Entry 3MG4 (X-ray diffraction, 3.11 A resolution); this record covers chains R and S of the 28 polymer chains in the assembly.

# Chain R
Protein: Proteasome component PUP2
Source organism: Saccharomyces cerevisiae
Notes: EC 3.4.25.1
UniProtKB: P32379 (PSA5_YEAST); the construct lacks a stretch of the UniProt sequence and is renumbered around it, so the offset changes along the chain: 9-123 = UniProt 9-123; 125-144 = UniProt 131-150; 145-202 = UniProt 152-209; 205-209 = UniProt 210-214; 2 more segments
Amino-acid sequence (242 residues; each row starts with the number of its first residue; note: 4 numbers in that range are skipped by the numbering (no residue carries them; nothing is unmodelled there); a row labelled like 123A-123G holds insertion residues (123A, then the next letters in order)):
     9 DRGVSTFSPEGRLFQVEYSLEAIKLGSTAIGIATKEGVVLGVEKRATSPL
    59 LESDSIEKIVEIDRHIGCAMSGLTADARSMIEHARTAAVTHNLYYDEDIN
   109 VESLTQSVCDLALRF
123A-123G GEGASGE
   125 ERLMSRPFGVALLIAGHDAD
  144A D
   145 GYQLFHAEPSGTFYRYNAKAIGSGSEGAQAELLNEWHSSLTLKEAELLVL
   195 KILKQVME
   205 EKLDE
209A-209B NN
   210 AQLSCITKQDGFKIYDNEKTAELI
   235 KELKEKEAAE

# Chain S
Protein: Proteasome component PRE5
Source organism: Saccharomyces cerevisiae
Notes: EC 3.4.25.1
UniProtKB: P40302 (PSA1_YEAST); the construct lacks a stretch of the UniProt sequence and is renumbered around it, so the offset changes along the chain: 4-60 = UniProt 2-58; 63-180 = UniProt 59-176; 181-204 = UniProt 181-204; 206-208 = UniProt 205-207; 1 more segments
Amino-acid sequence (233 residues; numbered 4 to 233 plus 6 insertion-coded residues; 3 numbers in that range are skipped by the numbering (no residue carries them; nothing is unmodelled there); the number before each row is that of its first residue; a row labelled like 180A-180D holds insertion residues (180A, then the next letters in order)):
     4 FRNNYDGDTVTFSPTGRLFQVEYALEAIKQGSVTVGLRSNTHAVLVALKR
    54 NADELSS
    63 YQKKIIKCDEHMGLSLAGLAPDARVLSNYLRQQCNYSSLVFNRKLAVERA
   113 GHLLCDKAQKNTQSYGGRPYGVGLLIIGYDKSGAHLLEFQPSGNVTELYG
   163 TAIGARSQGAKTYLERTL
180A-180D DTFI
   181 KIDGNPDELIKAGVEAISQSLRDE
   206 SLT
208A-208B VD
   209 NLSIAIVGKDTPFTIYDGEAVAKYI
UniProt features mapped onto this chain:
  - modified residue: Ser16 (Phosphoserine)
  - cross-link: Lys191 (Glycyl lysine isopeptide (Lys-Gly) (interchain with G-Cter in ubiquitin))

# Chain R / chain S interface
Pairs across the interface (55):
  Arg10(R) - Gly10(S)
  Gly11(R) - Gly10(S)
  Ser13(R) - Arg130(S)
  Thr14(R) - Gly10(S)
  Thr14(R) - Gln23(S)
  Phe15(R) - Gln23(S)  hydrogen bond (backbone-side chain)
  Phe15(R) - Tyr26(S)
  Phe15(R) - Ala27(S)  hydrophobic
  Phe15(R) - Leu81(S)  hydrophobic
  Phe15(R) - Arg130(S)
  Phe15(R) - Pro131(S)
  Ser16(R) - Tyr26(S)
  Pro17(R) - Tyr26(S)  hydrophobic
  Pro17(R) - Glu29(S)
  Glu18(R) - Glu29(S)
  Glu18(R) - Gln33(S)
  Gly19(R) - Tyr26(S)
  Gly19(R) - Ala30(S)
  Arg20(R) - Gln33(S)  hydrogen bond
  Leu21(R) - Arg130(S)
  Gln114(R) - Arg86(S)  hydrogen bond
  Asp118(R) - Arg86(S)  salt bridge
  Leu121(R) - Pro83(S)  hydrophobic
  Leu121(R) - Arg130(S)
  Ala123D(R) - Gly128(S)
  Ala123D(R) - Gly129(S)
  Ser123E(R) - Lys122(S)
  Ser123E(R) - Asn123(S)  hydrogen bond (backbone-side chain)
  Ser123E(R) - Ser126(S)
  Ser123E(R) - Gly129(S)
  Ser154(R) - Pro83(S)
  Gly155(R) - Pro83(S)
  Thr156(R) - Gln64(S)
  Thr156(R) - Ala82(S)
  Thr156(R) - Pro83(S)
  Phe157(R) - Gln64(S)
  Tyr158(R) - Arg53(S)  hydrogen bond (side chain-backbone)
  Tyr158(R) - Ala55(S)
  Tyr158(R) - Ser59(S)
  Tyr158(R) - Ser60(S)
  Tyr158(R) - Gln64(S)
  Arg159(R) - Ser59(S)
  Arg159(R) - Ser60(S)  hydrogen bond (backbone-backbone)
  Tyr160(R) - Ala55(S)
  Tyr160(R) - Asp56(S)
  Tyr160(R) - Leu58(S)
  Tyr160(R) - Ser59(S)
  Asn161(R) - Leu58(S)  hydrogen bond (backbone-backbone)
  Ala162(R) - Leu58(S)  hydrophobic
  Gln173(R) - Asp56(S)
  Gln173(R) - Leu58(S)
  Leu176(R) - Leu58(S)
  Leu177(R) - Glu57(S)
  Leu177(R) - Leu58(S)
  Trp180(R) - Leu58(S)  hydrophobic
Interface residues without a listed pair, chain R (31 interface residues in all): Glu110, Glu123B
Interface residues without a listed pair, chain S (32 interface residues in all): Asp9, Asn54, Lys65, Asp84, Tyr127, Gly133

# Overview
The interface between chain R and chain S involves 31 residues on one side and 32 on the other, with 7
hydrogen bonds and 1 salt bridge. Among the polar pairs are Asp118(R)-Arg86(S), Phe15(R)-Gln23(S) and
Arg20(R)-Gln33(S).
Here chain R is Proteasome component PUP2 and chain S is Proteasome component PRE5, both from Saccharomyces
cerevisiae. Entry 3MG4 (Structure of yeast 20S proteasome with Compound 1) was determined by X-ray diffraction
(same publication as 3MG0, 3MG6, 3MG7 and 3MG8).
